4A0S - chains A and B of the 4 polymer chains in the assembly; structure by X-ray diffraction, 1.90 A resolution.

[Chain A (and B)]
Protein: Octenoyl-CoA reductase/carboxylase
From: Streptomyces sp
Notes: chain B of this document is another copy of the same molecule, construct and numbering; everything in this record applies to it too
Reference sequence: F0V3Z3 (F0V3Z3_9ACTO); residues 1-447 here correspond to UniProt positions 2-448 (UniProt number = residue number + 1)
Sequence (447 residues; each row starts with the number of its first residue):
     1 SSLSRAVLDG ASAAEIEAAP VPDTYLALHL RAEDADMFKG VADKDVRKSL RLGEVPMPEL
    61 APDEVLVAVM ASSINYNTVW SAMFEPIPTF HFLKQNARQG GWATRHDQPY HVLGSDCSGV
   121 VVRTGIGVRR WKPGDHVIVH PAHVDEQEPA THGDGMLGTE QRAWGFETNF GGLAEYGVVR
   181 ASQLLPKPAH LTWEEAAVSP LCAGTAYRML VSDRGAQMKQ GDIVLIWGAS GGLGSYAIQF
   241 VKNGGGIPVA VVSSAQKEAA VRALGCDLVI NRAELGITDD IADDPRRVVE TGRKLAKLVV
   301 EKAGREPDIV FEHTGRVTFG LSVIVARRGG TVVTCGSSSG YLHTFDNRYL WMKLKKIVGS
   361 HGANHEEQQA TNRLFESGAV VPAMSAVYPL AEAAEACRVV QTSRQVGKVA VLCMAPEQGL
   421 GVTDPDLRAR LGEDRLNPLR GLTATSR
Disordered / not traced: 446-447
Residues lining bound ligands:
  - octanoyl-coenzyme A (CO8), molecule 1: Asn-77, Trp-80, Pro-86, Ile-87, Pro-88, His-91, Phe-92, Gln-95, Pro-141, Ala-142, Met-156, Gln-161, Arg-162, Ala-163, Phe-166, Leu-201, Cys-335, His-361, Gly-362
  - octanoyl-coenzyme A (CO8), molecule 2: Arg-286, Arg-293, Arg-348, Tyr-349, Trp-351, Met-352, Lys-353
  - NADP (NAP; NADP nicotinamide-adenine-dinucleotide phosphate): Tyr-76, Asn-77, Trp-80, Leu-201, Cys-202, Thr-205, Gly-228, Ser-230, Gly-231, Gly-232, Leu-233, Gly-234, Val-251, Val-252, Ser-253, Lys-257, Arg-272, His-313, Thr-314, Cys-335, Gly-336, Ser-337, Ser-338, Ser-339, Ser-360, His-361, Gly-362, Val-400, Ser-403, Gln-405, Gly-407

[Interface between chain A and chain B]
Contacting residue pairs - 71 pairs, chain A then chain B:
  Pro-62(A) with Pro-62(B), hydrophobic; Ile-126(B), hydrophobic; Gly-127(B)
  Asp-63(A) with Arg-129(B), salt bridge
  Trp-102(A) with Ile-126(B), hydrogen bond (side chain-backbone)
  Ile-126(A) with Pro-62(B), hydrophobic; Trp-102(B), hydrogen bond (backbone-side chain); Ile-126(B), hydrophobic
  Gly-127(A) with Pro-62(B); Gln-147(B)
  Val-128(A) with Gln-147(B)
  Arg-129(A) with Asp-63(B), salt bridge; Asp-145(B), salt bridge; Glu-146(B), salt bridge; Gln-147(B), hydrogen bond (backbone-side chain)
  Arg-130(A) with Asp-145(B), salt bridge; Gln-147(B); Glu-148(B)
  Trp-131(A) with Gln-147(B)
  Val-144(A) with His-152(B)
  Asp-145(A) with Arg-129(B), salt bridge; Arg-130(B), salt bridge
  Glu-146(A) with Arg-129(B), salt bridge; Glu-146(B); His-152(B); Ser-182(B)
  Gln-147(A) with Gly-127(B), hydrogen bond (side chain-backbone); Val-128(B); Arg-129(B), hydrogen bond (side chain-backbone); Arg-130(B); Trp-131(B); Ala-181(B); His-365(B), hydrogen bond (backbone-side chain)
  Glu-148(A) with Arg-130(B); His-365(B)
  Pro-149(A) with Leu-185(B), hydrophobic; His-365(B); Glu-366(B), hydrogen bond (backbone-backbone); Gln-369(B)
  Ala-150(A) with Glu-366(B)
  Thr-151(A) with His-152(B)
  His-152(A) with Val-144(B); Glu-146(B); Thr-151(B); Asp-154(B); Gly-155(B), hydrogen bond (backbone-backbone); Ser-182(B); Asn-364(B), hydrogen bond (backbone-side chain); His-365(B)
  Gly-153(A) with Gly-153(B); Arg-214(B), hydrogen bond (backbone-side chain); Glu-366(B)
  Asp-154(A) with His-152(B)
  Gly-155(A) with His-152(B), hydrogen bond (backbone-backbone)
  Arg-180(A) with Arg-129(B)
  Ala-181(A) with Gln-147(B)
  Ser-182(A) with Glu-146(B); His-152(B)
  Leu-185(A) with Pro-149(B), hydrophobic
  Arg-214(A) with Gly-153(B), hydrogen bond (side chain-backbone); Arg-214(B)
  Asn-364(A) with His-152(B), hydrogen bond (side chain-backbone)
  His-365(A) with Gln-147(B), hydrogen bond (side chain-backbone); Glu-148(B); Pro-149(B); His-152(B)
  Glu-366(A) with Pro-149(B), hydrogen bond (backbone-backbone); Ala-150(B); His-152(B); Gly-153(B)
  Gln-369(A) with Pro-149(B)
Interface residues without a listed pair, chain A (32 interface residues in all): Gln-99, Glu-160
Interface residues without a listed pair, chain B (32 interface residues in all): Gln-99, Glu-160, Arg-180

[Overview]
The chain A/chain B interface involves 32 residues from each chain, with 15 hydrogen bonds and 8 salt bridges.
Polar pairs include Asp-63(A)/Arg-129(B), Arg-129(A)/Asp-145(B) and Arg-129(A)/Glu-146(B). Chain A binds
octanoyl-coenzyme A and NADP.
Both chains are Octenoyl-CoA reductase/carboxylase (Streptomyces sp). Entry 4A0S (Structure of the
2-octenoyl-CoA carboxylase reductase cinf in complex with NADP and 2-octenoyl-CoA) was determined by X-ray
diffraction together with 4A10 from the same study.
